PDB entry 5CK7 | X-ray diffraction, 2.99 A resolution | chain A

Chain A:
Protein: ADP-dependent glucokinase
From: Mus musculus
Notes: EC 2.7.1.147
Reference sequence: Q8VDL4 (ADPGK_MOUSE), isoform Q8VDL4-3; numbering as in UniProt (aligned over 51-495)
Chain sequence (486 residues; numbered 38 to 523; the number before each row is that of its first residue):
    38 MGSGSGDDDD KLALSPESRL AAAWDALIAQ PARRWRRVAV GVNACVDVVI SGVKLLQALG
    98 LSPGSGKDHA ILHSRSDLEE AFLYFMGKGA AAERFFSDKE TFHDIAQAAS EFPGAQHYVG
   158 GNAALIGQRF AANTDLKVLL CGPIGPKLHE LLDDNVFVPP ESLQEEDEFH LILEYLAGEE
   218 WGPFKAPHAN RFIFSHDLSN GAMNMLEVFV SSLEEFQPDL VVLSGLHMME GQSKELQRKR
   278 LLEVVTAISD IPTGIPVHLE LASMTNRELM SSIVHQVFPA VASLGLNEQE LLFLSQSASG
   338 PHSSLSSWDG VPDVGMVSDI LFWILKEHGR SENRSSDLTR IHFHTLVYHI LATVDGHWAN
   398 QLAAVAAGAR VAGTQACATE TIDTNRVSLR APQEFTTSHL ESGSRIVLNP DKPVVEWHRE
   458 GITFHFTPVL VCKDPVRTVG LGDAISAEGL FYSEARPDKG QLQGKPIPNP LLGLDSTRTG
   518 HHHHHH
Unresolved in the structure: 38-47, 496-523
Sequence notes: initiating methionine (38); expression tag (39-50, 496-523); conflict Ser372 (Ala in Q8VDL4)
Cystine bridges: Cys414-Cys469
Small-molecule neighbours: adenosine monophosphate (AMP): Asn324, His381, Thr382, Leu383, His386, Ala409, Gly410, Ala413, Val466, Leu467, Val468, Cys469, Pro472, Thr475, Leu478, Gly479, Ile482
Swiss-Prot annotation at these positions:
  - binding site (Mg(2+)): Glu297
Reported in the primary citation:
  - binding site for adenosine monophosphate: Asn324, His381, Thr382, Leu383, Ala413, Val466 to Val476, Leu478, Gly479, Ile482
  - conformationally variable residues (helix shift): Val476 to Ile482
  - catalytic residues: Asp480 (proposed by the authors, not directly observed)
  - mutagenesis - D84A, R228A, H264A: decreased catalytic activity
  - mutagenesis - H264A (Kd 5 mm): decreased binding to glucose

Summary:
Ligands of chain A: adenosine monophosphate. UniProt lists Mg2+-binding residue Glu297. The paper reports the
catalytic residue Asp480; D84A, R228A and H264A reduce catalytic activity.
Chain A is ADP-dependent glucokinase (Mus musculus); the structure, Mouse ADP-dependent Glucokinase; AMP
bound, was determined by X-ray diffraction together with 5CCF from the same study.
